5XF3 - chains A and J of the 10 polymer chains in the assembly; structure by X-ray diffraction, 2.60 A resolution.

Chain A:
Name: Histone H3.1
Organism: Homo sapiens
UniProt: P68431 (H31_HUMAN); residues 0-135 here correspond to UniProt positions 1-136 (UniProt number = residue number + 1)
Sequence (136 residues; each row starts with the number of its first residue; numbering starts at 0):
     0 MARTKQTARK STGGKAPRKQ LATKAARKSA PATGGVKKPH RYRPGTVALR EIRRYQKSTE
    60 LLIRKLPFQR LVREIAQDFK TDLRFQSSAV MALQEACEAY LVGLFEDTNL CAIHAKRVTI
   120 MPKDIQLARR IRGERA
Unresolved in the structure: 0-37
Swiss-Prot annotation at these positions:
  - modified residue: Arg2 (Asymmetric dimethylarginine), Thr3 (Phosphothreonine), Lys4 (Allysine), Gln5 (5-glutamyl dopamine), Thr6 (Phosphothreonine), Arg8 (Citrulline), Lys9 (N6,N6,N6-trimethyllysine), Ser10 (ADP-ribosylserine), Thr11 (Phosphothreonine), Lys14 (N6-(2-hydroxyisobutyryl)lysine), Arg17 (Asymmetric dimethylarginine), Lys18 (N6-(2-hydroxyisobutyryl)lysine), Lys23 (N6-(2-hydroxyisobutyryl)lysine), Arg26 (Citrulline), Lys27 (N6,N6,N6-trimethyllysine), Ser28 (ADP-ribosylserine), Lys36 (N6,N6,N6-trimethyllysine), Lys37 (N6-methyllysine), Tyr41 (Phosphotyrosine), Lys56 (N6,N6,N6-trimethyllysine) and 8 more in UniProt
  - lipidation: Lys18 (N6-decanoyllysine)

Chain J:
Molecule: 145-nt DNA strand
Sequence (145 nucleotides; row label = number of the first residue in the row; numbers below 1 keep their minus sign (DA-72 is residue -72)):
   -72 ATCAATATCC ACCTGCAGAT ACTACCAAAA GTGTATTTGG AAACTGCTCC ATCAAAAGGC
   -12 ATGTTCAGCT GATTCAGCTG AACATGCCTT TTGATGGAGC AGTTTCCAAA TACACTTTTG
    48 GTAGTATCTG CAGGTGGATA TTGAT

How chain A and chain J interact:
Contacting residue pairs - 28 pairs, chain A then chain J:
  His39(A) - DA-68(J)  phosphate contact
  His39(A) - DT-67(J)  sugar contact
  Arg40(A) - DA9(J)  hydrogen bond to the base
  Arg40(A) - DC10(J)  sugar contact
  Tyr41(A) - DT-67(J)  phosphate contact
  Tyr41(A) - DA-66(J)  sugar contact
  Tyr41(A) - DA9(J)  sugar contact
  Tyr41(A) - DC10(J)  hydrogen bond to the phosphate
  Arg42(A) - DA9(J)  phosphate contact
  Pro43(A) - DA8(J)  phosphate contact
  Pro43(A) - DA9(J)  sugar contact
  Gly44(A) - DA8(J)  hydrogen bond to the phosphate
  Gly44(A) - DA9(J)  hydrogen bond to the phosphate
  Thr45(A) - DA9(J)  hydrogen bond to the phosphate
  Val46(A) - DA9(J)  hydrogen bond to the phosphate
  Val46(A) - DC10(J)  phosphate contact
  Ala47(A) - DA9(J)  hydrogen bond to the phosphate
  Arg49(A) - DA-66(J)  phosphate contact
  Arg49(A) - DT-65(J)  salt bridge to the phosphate
  Arg63(A) - DT17(J)  hydrogen bond to the phosphate
  Arg63(A) - DT18(J)  salt bridge to the phosphate
  Lys64(A) - DT18(J)  hydrogen bond to the phosphate
  Leu65(A) - DT17(J)  phosphate contact
  Leu65(A) - DT18(J)  hydrogen bond to the phosphate
  Pro66(A) - DT17(J)  phosphate contact
  Arg69(A) - DT17(J)  salt bridge to the phosphate
  Arg83(A) - DA25(J)  hydrogen bond to the sugar
  Arg83(A) - DG26(J)  sugar contact
Interface residues without a listed pair, chain A (19 interface residues in all): Asp81, Lys115, Thr118
Interface residues without a listed pair, chain J (13 interface residues in all): DG-2, DG7

Summary:
The interface between chain A and chain J involves 19 residues on one side and 13 on the other, with 11
hydrogen bonds and 3 salt bridges. Among the polar pairs are Arg40(A)-DA9(J), Arg83(A)-DA25(J) and
Tyr41(A)-DC10(J).
Chain A is Histone H3.1 (Homo sapiens) and chain J is a 145-nt DNA strand; the structure, Nucleosome core
particle with an adduct of a binuclear RAPTA (Ru-arene-phosphaadamantane) compound having a
1,2-diphenylethylenediamine linker ..., was determined by X-ray diffraction together with 5XF4, 5XF5 and 5XF6
from the same study.
